2GH7 - chains A and B; structure by X-ray diffraction, 1.00 A resolution.

[Chain A (and B)]
Name: Streptavidin
Source organism: Streptomyces avidinii
Notes: chain B of this document is another copy of the same molecule, construct and numbering; everything in this record applies to it too
UniProt: P22629 (SAV_STRAV); residues 13-139 here correspond to UniProt positions 37-163 (UniProt number = residue number + 24)
Sequence (127 residues; row label = number of the first residue in the row):
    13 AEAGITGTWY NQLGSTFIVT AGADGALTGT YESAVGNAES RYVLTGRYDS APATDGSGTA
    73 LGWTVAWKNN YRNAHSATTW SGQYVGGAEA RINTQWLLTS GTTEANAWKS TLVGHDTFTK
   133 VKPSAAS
Disordered / not traced: 13, 135-139 (chain B: 13-15, 136-139)
Small-molecule neighbours:
  - biotin (BTN): Asn23, Leu25, Ser27, Tyr43, Ser45, Val47, Gly48, Asn49, Ala50, Trp79, Ala86, Ser88, Thr90, Trp92, Trp108, Leu110, Asp128
  - biotin / epi-biotin: Asn23, Leu25, Ser27, Tyr43, Ser45, Val47, Gly48, Asn49, Ala50, Trp79, Ala86, Ser88, Thr90, Trp92, Trp108, Leu110, Asp128
  - epi-biotin (BTQ): Asn23, Leu25, Ser27, Tyr43, Ser45, Val47, Gly48, Asn49, Ala50, Trp79, Ala86, Ser88, Thr90, Trp92, Trp108, Leu110, Asp128
Curated features (UniProtKB/Swiss-Prot):
  - motif: Arg59 to Asp61 (Cell attachment site)
  - binding site (biotin): Tyr43, Tyr54, Trp92, Trp108, Trp120
From the paper describing this entry:
  - binding site for epi-biotin: Thr90, Leu110

[Interface between chain A and chain B]
Residue-residue contacts - 85 pairs, chain A then chain B:
  Val55(A) - Arg59(B)
  Thr57(A) - Thr57(B)  hydrogen bond
  Thr57(A) - Gly58(B)  hydrogen bond (side chain-backbone)
  Thr57(A) - Arg59(B)
  Gly58(A) - Thr57(B)  hydrogen bond (backbone-side chain)
  Arg59(A) - Val55(B)
  Arg59(A) - Thr57(B)
  Arg59(A) - Thr76(B)
  Arg59(A) - Ala78(B)
  Tyr60(A) - Ala78(B)
  Asp61(A) - Lys80(B)
  Asp61(A) - Asn85(B)  hydrogen bond
  Asp61(A) - His87(B)  salt bridge
  Ser62(A) - Lys80(B)  hydrogen bond
  Ala63(A) - Lys80(B)
  Ala63(A) - Asn85(B)  hydrogen bond (backbone-side chain)
  Ala63(A) - His87(B)
  Pro64(A) - His87(B)
  Ala65(A) - His87(B)
  Gly68(A) - Thr115(B)
  Ser69(A) - Thr114(B)
  Gly70(A) - Gly113(B)
  Gly70(A) - Thr114(B)  hydrogen bond (backbone-backbone)
  Ala72(A) - His87(B)
  Ala72(A) - Ser88(B)
  Ala72(A) - Ala89(B)
  Ala72(A) - Thr111(B)
  Leu73(A) - Ala89(B)
  Gly74(A) - Thr76(B)
  Gly74(A) - Thr91(B)
  Trp75(A) - Thr76(B)  hydrogen bond (backbone-side chain)
  Thr76(A) - Arg59(B)
  Thr76(A) - Gly74(B)  hydrogen bond (side chain-backbone)
  Thr76(A) - Trp75(B)  hydrogen bond (side chain-backbone)
  Ala78(A) - Arg59(B)
  Ala78(A) - Tyr60(B)
  Lys80(A) - Asp61(B)
  Lys80(A) - Ser62(B)
  Lys80(A) - Ala63(B)
  Asn85(A) - Asp61(B)  hydrogen bond
  Asn85(A) - Ala63(B)  hydrogen bond (side chain-backbone)
  His87(A) - Asp61(B)  salt bridge
  His87(A) - Ala63(B)  hydrogen bond (side chain-backbone)
  His87(A) - Pro64(B)
  His87(A) - Ala65(B)
  His87(A) - Ala72(B)
  Ser88(A) - Ala72(B)
  Ala89(A) - Ala72(B)
  Ala89(A) - Leu73(B)
  Ala89(A) - Ser93(B)
  Thr91(A) - Gly74(B)
  Thr91(A) - Thr91(B)  hydrogen bond
  Thr91(A) - Trp92(B)
  Thr91(A) - Ser93(B)  hydrogen bond
  Trp92(A) - Thr91(B)
  Ser93(A) - Ala89(B)
  Ser93(A) - Thr91(B)
  Ser93(A) - Leu109(B)  hydrogen bond (side chain-backbone)
  Ser93(A) - Thr111(B)  hydrogen bond
  Gly94(A) - Thr111(B)
  Gln95(A) - Ser112(B)
  Gln95(A) - Gly113(B)
  Gln95(A) - Thr114(B)  hydrogen bond (side chain-backbone)
  Gln95(A) - Ser122(B)
  Gln107(A) - Leu109(B)
  Gln107(A) - Thr123(B)  hydrogen bond
  Trp108(A) - Leu109(B)
  Leu109(A) - Ser93(B)  hydrogen bond (backbone-side chain)
  Leu109(A) - Gln107(B)
  Leu109(A) - Trp108(B)
  Leu109(A) - Leu109(B)  hydrophobic
  Thr111(A) - Ala72(B)
  Thr111(A) - Ser93(B)  hydrogen bond
  Thr111(A) - Gly94(B)  hydrogen bond (side chain-backbone)
  Ser112(A) - Gln95(B)
  Gly113(A) - Gly70(B)
  Gly113(A) - Ala72(B)
  Gly113(A) - Gln95(B)
  Thr114(A) - Ser69(B)
  Thr114(A) - Gly70(B)  hydrogen bond (backbone-backbone)
  Thr114(A) - Gln95(B)  hydrogen bond
  Thr115(A) - Ser69(B)
  Glu116(A) - Val97(B)
  Ser122(A) - Gln95(B)
  Thr123(A) - Gln107(B)  hydrogen bond
Other interface residues (no listed pair), chain A (44 interface residues in all): Val77, Thr90, Leu110, Ala119
Other interface residues (no listed pair), chain B (44 interface residues in all): Asp67, Gly68, Val77, Leu110, Ala119

[In short]
The chain A/chain B interface involves 44 residues from each chain, with 25 hydrogen bonds and 2 salt bridges.
Among the polar pairs are Asp61(A)-His87(B), Thr57(A)-Thr57(B) and Thr57(A)-Gly58(B). Ligands of chain A:
biotin, epi-biotin and biotin / epi-biotin. The paper reports a binding site for epi-biotin at Thr90(A) and
Leu110(A).
Chain A and chain B are both Streptavidin (Streptomyces avidinii); the structure, Epi-biotin complex with core
streptavidin, was determined by X-ray diffraction together with 2F01 from the same study.
